2BJY - chains I and K of the 12 polymer chains in the assembly; structure by X-ray diffraction, 2.60 A resolution.

Chain I (and K):
Protein: Non-heme iron-containing ferritin
From: Listeria innocua
Notes: chain K of this document is another copy of the same molecule, construct and numbering; everything in this record applies to it too
UniProt: P80725 (FRI_LISIN); residues 1-156 here = UniProt positions 1-156
Amino-acid sequence (156 residues; row label = number of the first residue in the row):
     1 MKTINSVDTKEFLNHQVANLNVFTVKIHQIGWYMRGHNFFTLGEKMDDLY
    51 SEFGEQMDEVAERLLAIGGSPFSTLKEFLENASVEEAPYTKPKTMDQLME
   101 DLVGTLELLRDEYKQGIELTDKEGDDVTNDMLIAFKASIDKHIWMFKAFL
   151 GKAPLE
Unresolved in the structure: 1-6 (chain K: 1-7)
Construct notes: engineered mutation Gly-31 (His in P80725), Gly-43 (His in P80725)
Swiss-Prot annotation at these positions:
  - binding site (Fe cation): Asp-58, Glu-62

Interface between chain I and chain K:
Residue-residue contacts (64; chain I residue first):
  Val-17(I) / Trp-32(K)  hydrophobic
  Asn-21(I) / Val-25(K)
  Asn-21(I) / Leu-75(K)
  Val-22(I) / Leu-75(K)  hydrophobic
  Val-25(I) / Asn-21(K)
  Val-25(I) / Ser-73(K)
  Val-25(I) / Thr-74(K)
  Val-25(I) / Leu-75(K)  hydrophobic
  Val-25(I) / Phe-78(K)  hydrophobic
  His-28(I) / Met-57(K)
  His-28(I) / Asp-58(K)  salt bridge
  Gln-29(I) / Ser-73(K)  hydrogen bond
  Gln-29(I) / Thr-74(K)
  Trp-32(I) / Val-17(K)  hydrophobic
  Trp-32(I) / Met-57(K)  hydrophobic
  Trp-32(I) / Asp-58(K)  hydrogen bond
  Trp-32(I) / Ala-61(K)  hydrophobic
  Trp-32(I) / Leu-65(K)  hydrophobic
  Trp-32(I) / Pro-71(K)  hydrophobic
  Trp-32(I) / Phe-72(K)
  Tyr-33(I) / Ser-70(K)
  Tyr-33(I) / Pro-71(K)  hydrogen bond (side chain-backbone)
  Tyr-33(I) / Ser-73(K)
  Tyr-50(I) / Tyr-50(K)
  Met-57(I) / His-28(K)
  Met-57(I) / Trp-32(K)  hydrophobic
  Asp-58(I) / Trp-32(K)
  Ala-61(I) / Trp-32(K)
  Leu-65(I) / Trp-32(K)
  Ser-70(I) / Tyr-33(K)
  Pro-71(I) / Trp-32(K)  hydrophobic
  Pro-71(I) / Tyr-33(K)  hydrogen bond (backbone-side chain)
  Phe-72(I) / Trp-32(K)
  Ser-73(I) / Val-25(K)
  Ser-73(I) / Gln-29(K)  hydrogen bond
  Ser-73(I) / Tyr-33(K)
  Ser-73(I) / Tyr-89(K)
  Thr-74(I) / Val-25(K)
  Thr-74(I) / Gln-29(K)
  Thr-74(I) / Glu-86(K)
  Thr-74(I) / Ala-87(K)
  Thr-74(I) / Pro-88(K)
  Leu-75(I) / Asn-21(K)
  Leu-75(I) / Val-22(K)  hydrophobic
  Leu-75(I) / Val-25(K)  hydrophobic
  Leu-75(I) / Leu-75(K)
  Leu-75(I) / Phe-78(K)  hydrophobic
  Leu-75(I) / Leu-79(K)  hydrophobic
  Leu-75(I) / Glu-86(K)  hydrogen bond (backbone-side chain)
  Lys-76(I) / Leu-79(K)
  Lys-76(I) / Glu-86(K)  hydrogen bond (backbone-side chain)
  Glu-77(I) / Pro-88(K)
  Phe-78(I) / Val-25(K)  hydrophobic
  Phe-78(I) / Leu-75(K)  hydrophobic
  Leu-79(I) / Leu-75(K)
  Leu-79(I) / Lys-76(K)
  Leu-79(I) / Leu-79(K)  hydrophobic
  Glu-86(I) / Thr-74(K)
  Glu-86(I) / Leu-75(K)  hydrogen bond (side chain-backbone)
  Glu-86(I) / Lys-76(K)  hydrogen bond (side chain-backbone)
  Ala-87(I) / Thr-74(K)
  Pro-88(I) / Thr-74(K)
  Pro-88(I) / Glu-77(K)
  Tyr-89(I) / Ser-73(K)
Also at the interface, not in a pair above, chain I (28 interface residues in all): Asp-47
Also at the interface, not in a pair above, chain K (28 interface residues in all): Asp-47

Summary:
The chain I/chain K interface involves 28 residues from each chain, with 9 hydrogen bonds and 1 salt bridge.
Polar pairs include His-28(I)/Asp-58(K), Gln-29(I)/Ser-73(K) and Trp-32(I)/Asp-58(K). From UniProt: Fe
cation-binding residues Asp-58(I) and Glu-62(I) on chain I.
Chain I and chain K are both Non-heme iron-containing ferritin (Listeria innocua); the structure, The X-ray
crystal structure of Listeria innocua Dps H31G-H43G mutant, was determined by X-ray diffraction (same
publication as 2BKC and 2BK6).
